PDB entry 1Q0F | X-ray diffraction, 2.20 A resolution | chains B and E of the 6 polymer chains in the assembly

== Chain B (and E) ==
Molecule: Superoxide dismutase [Ni]
Source organism: Streptomyces seoulensis
Notes: EC 1.15.1.1; chain E of this document is another copy of the same molecule, construct and numbering; everything in this record applies to it too
UniProtKB: P80734 (SODN_STRSO); residues 1-117 here correspond to UniProt positions 15-131 (UniProt number = residue number + 14)
Sequence (117 residues; each row starts with the number of its first residue):
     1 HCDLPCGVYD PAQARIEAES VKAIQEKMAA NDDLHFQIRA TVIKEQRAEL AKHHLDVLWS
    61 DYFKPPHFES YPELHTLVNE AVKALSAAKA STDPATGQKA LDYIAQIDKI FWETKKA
Metal / ion sites: nickel (III) ion: His1, Cys2, Cys6
Swiss-Prot annotation at these positions:
  - binding site (Ni(2+)): His1, Cys2, Cys6
From the paper describing this entry:
  - mutagenesis - H1A, H1C, H1D, H1K, H1N, H1Q, H1R, H1W, H1Y, Y9A, Y9K, Y9Q, E17A, R39A: abolished catalytic activity
  - mutagenesis - D3A, Y9F, Y9W, R47A: decreased catalytic activity
  - catalytic residues: Tyr9, Lys64 (proposed by the authors, not directly observed)

== Interface between chain B and chain E ==
Residue-residue contacts (44; chain B residue first):
  His1(B) - Ile16(E)
  His1(B) - Glu17(E)  salt bridge
  His1(B) - Ser20(E)  hydrogen bond
  His1(B) - Arg47(E)  hydrogen bond
  Cys2(B) - Ile43(E)  hydrophobic
  Cys2(B) - Arg47(E)
  Asp3(B) - Arg39(E)  hydrogen bond (backbone-side chain)
  Leu4(B) - Ile24(E)  hydrophobic
  Leu4(B) - Phe36(E)  hydrophobic
  Leu4(B) - Arg39(E)  hydrogen bond (backbone-side chain)
  Leu4(B) - Ala40(E)
  Leu4(B) - Ile43(E)  hydrophobic
  Pro5(B) - Lys27(E)
  Cys6(B) - Ser20(E)
  Cys6(B) - Ala23(E)
  Cys6(B) - Ile24(E)  hydrophobic
  Cys6(B) - Lys27(E)
  Val8(B) - Ile16(E)
  Val8(B) - Glu19(E)
  Val8(B) - Ser20(E)
  Val8(B) - Ala23(E)  hydrophobic
  Gln13(B) - Ile16(E)
  Gln13(B) - Glu17(E)  hydrogen bond
  Ile16(B) - His1(E)
  Ile16(B) - Gln13(E)
  Glu17(B) - His1(E)  salt bridge
  Glu17(B) - Gln13(E)  hydrogen bond
  Ser20(B) - His1(E)  hydrogen bond
  Ser20(B) - Cys6(E)
  Ser20(B) - Val8(E)
  Ala23(B) - Cys6(E)
  Ala23(B) - Val8(E)  hydrophobic
  Ile24(B) - Leu4(E)  hydrophobic
  Ile24(B) - Cys6(E)  hydrophobic
  Lys27(B) - Pro5(E)
  Lys27(B) - Cys6(E)
  Phe36(B) - Leu4(E)  hydrophobic
  Arg39(B) - Asp3(E)  hydrogen bond (side chain-backbone)
  Arg39(B) - Leu4(E)  hydrogen bond (side chain-backbone)
  Ala40(B) - Leu4(E)
  Ile43(B) - Cys2(E)  hydrophobic
  Ile43(B) - Leu4(E)  hydrophobic
  Arg47(B) - His1(E)  hydrogen bond
  Arg47(B) - Cys2(E)
Other interface residues (no listed pair), chain B (23 interface residues in all): Gly7, Asp10, Ala12, Glu19
Other interface residues (no listed pair), chain E (23 interface residues in all): Gly7, Asp10, Ala12

== In short ==
The chain B/chain E interface involves 23 residues from each chain; the contacts include 10 hydrogen bonds and
2 salt bridges. Polar pairs include His1(B)-Glu17(E), His1(B)-Ser20(E) and His1(B)-Arg47(E). The paper reports
catalytic residues Tyr9(B) and Lys64(B); H1A, H1C and H1D of chain B, among others, abolish catalytic
activity; 18 substitutions were tested in all.
Both chains are Superoxide dismutase [Ni] (Streptomyces seoulensis). Entry 1Q0F (Crystal structure of
Ni-containing superoxide dismutase with Ni-ligation corresponding to the state after partial x-ray-induced
reduction) was determined by X-ray diffraction (same publication as 1Q0D, 1Q0G, 1Q0K and 1Q0M).
